PDB entry 7XA4 | X-ray diffraction, 1.96 A resolution | chain A

Chain A:
Name: Ferritin
From: Thermotoga maritima
Notes: EC 1.16.3.2
UniProt: Q9X0L2 (Q9X0L2_THEMA); residues 1-148 here = UniProt positions 1-148
Sequence (148 residues; numbered 1 to 148; the number before each row is that of its first residue):
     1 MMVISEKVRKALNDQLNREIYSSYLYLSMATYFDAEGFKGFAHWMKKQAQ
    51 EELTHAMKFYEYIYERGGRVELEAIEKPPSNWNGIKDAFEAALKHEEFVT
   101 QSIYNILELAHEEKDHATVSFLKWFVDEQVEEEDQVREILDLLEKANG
Not modelled in the structure: 1-2, 146-148
Differences from the reference sequence: engineered mutation His111 (Ser in Q9X0L2)
Ion coordination: Zn2+ site 1: Glu19, Glu52; Zn2+ site 2: Glu52, Glu96, Glu132

Overview:
Glu19 and Glu52 form the Zn2+ site 1. The Zn2+ site 2 is built by Glu52, Glu96 and Glu132.
Chain A is Ferritin (Thermotoga maritima); the structure, Thermotoga maritima ferritin variant-Tm-E (S111H)
with Zn, was determined by X-ray diffraction together with 7X9X and 7XA2 from the same study.
